Entry 7CKY (electron microscopy, 3.20 A resolution); this record covers chains B and N of the 5 polymer chains in the assembly.

== Chain B ==
Name: Guanine nucleotide-binding protein G(I)/G(S)/G(T) subunit beta-1
Organism: Homo sapiens
UniProtKB: P62873 (GBB1_HUMAN); residues 2-340 here = UniProt positions 2-340
Amino-acid sequence (348 residues; each row starts with the number of its first residue; numbers below 1 keep their minus sign (Met-7 is residue -7)):
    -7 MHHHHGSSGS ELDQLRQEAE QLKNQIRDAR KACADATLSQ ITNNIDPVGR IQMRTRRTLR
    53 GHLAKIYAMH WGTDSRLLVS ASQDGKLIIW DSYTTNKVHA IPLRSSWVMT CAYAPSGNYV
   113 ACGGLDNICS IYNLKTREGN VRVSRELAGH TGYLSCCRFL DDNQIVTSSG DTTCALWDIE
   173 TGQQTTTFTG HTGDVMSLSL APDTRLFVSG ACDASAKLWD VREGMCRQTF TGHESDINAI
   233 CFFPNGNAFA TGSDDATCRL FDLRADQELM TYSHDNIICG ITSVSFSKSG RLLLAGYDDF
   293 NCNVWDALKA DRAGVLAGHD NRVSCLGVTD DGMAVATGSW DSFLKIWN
Unresolved in the structure: -7 to 0
Differences from the reference sequence: expression tag (-7 to 1)
Curated features (UniProtKB/Swiss-Prot):
  - modified residue: Ser2 (N-acetylserine), His266 (Phosphohistidine)
  - natural variant: Leu30 (L30F: In MRD42; uncertain significance), Arg52 (R52G: In MRD42), Gly64 (G64V: In MRD42), Asp76 (D76E: In MRD42; D76G: In MRD42), Gly77 (G77S: In MRD42), Lys78 (K78R: In MRD42), Ile80 (I80N: In MRD42; I80T: In MRD42), His91 (H91R: In MRD42; uncertain significance), Ala92 (A92T: In MRD42), Pro94 (P94S: In MRD42), Leu95 (L95P: In MRD42), Arg96 (R96L: In MRD42), 5 further natural variant entries in UniProt

== Chain N ==
Name: Nanobody 35
Organism: Lama glama
Notes: antibody fragment or engineered binder
Amino-acid sequence (156 residues; numbered -21 to 134; the number before each row is that of its first residue; numbers below 1 keep their minus sign (Met-21 is residue -21)):
   -21 MKYLLPTAAA GLLLLAAQPA MAQVQLQESG GGLVQPGGSL RLSCAASGFT FSNYKMNWVR
    39 QAPGKGLEWV SDISQSGASI SYTGSVKGRF TISRDNAKNT LYLQMNSLKP EDTAVYYCAR
    99 CPAPFTRDCF DVTSTTYAYR GQGTQVTVSS HHHHHH
Unresolved in the structure: -21 to 0, 129-134
Cystine bridges: Cys22-Cys96, Cys99-Cys107

== How chain B and chain N interact ==
Pairs across the interface (29; chain B residue first):
  Arg8(B) - Gln120(N)
  Glu12(B) - Gln3(N)
  Glu12(B) - Gln5(N)
  Lys15(B) - Gln1(N)
  Arg19(B) - Gln1(N)
  Thr184(B) - Thr114(N)
  Cys204(B) - Ala116(N)
  Cys204(B) - Tyr117(N)  hydrogen bond (backbone-side chain)
  Asp205(B) - Ala116(N)
  Asp205(B) - Tyr117(N)
  Ala206(B) - Val2(N)  hydrophobic
  Ala206(B) - Tyr117(N)  hydrogen bond (backbone-side chain)
  Thr223(B) - Gln1(N)  hydrogen bond (backbone-backbone)
  Glu226(B) - Val2(N)
  Glu226(B) - Gly26(N)
  Glu226(B) - Phe27(N)
  Glu226(B) - Tyr32(N)
  Glu226(B) - Arg98(N)  hydrogen bond (backbone-side chain)
  Glu226(B) - Tyr117(N)
  Ser227(B) - Arg98(N)
  Ser227(B) - Pro100(N)  hydrogen bond (side chain-backbone)
  Ser227(B) - Ala101(N)
  Ser227(B) - Tyr117(N)  hydrogen bond (backbone-side chain)
  Asp228(B) - Pro100(N)
  Asp228(B) - Tyr117(N)  hydrogen bond
  Asp246(B) - Pro102(N)
  Asp247(B) - Tyr32(N)
  Asp247(B) - Pro102(N)
  Ile270(B) - Phe103(N)
Other interface residues (no listed pair), chain B (16 interface residues in all): His225
Other interface residues (no listed pair), chain N (17 interface residues in all): Thr28

== Overview ==
16 residues of chain B and 17 residues of chain N are in contact, with 7 hydrogen bonds. Polar contacts
include Cys204(B)-Tyr117(N), Ala206(B)-Tyr117(N) and Glu226(B)-Arg98(N).
Here chain B is Guanine nucleotide-binding protein G(I)/G(S)/G(T) subunit beta-1 (Homo sapiens) and chain N is
Nanobody 35 (Lama glama). Entry 7CKY (Cryo-EM structure of PW0464 bound dopamine receptor DRD1-Gs signaling
complex) was determined by electron microscopy together with 7CKW, 7CKX, 7CKZ and 7CRH from the same study.
